PDB entry 3NZZ | X-ray diffraction, 1.65 A resolution | chain A

[Chain A]
Protein: Cell invasion protein sipD
From: Salmonella enterica
UniProt: Q56026 (SIPD_SALTY); numbering as in UniProt (aligned over 39-343)
Sequence (308 residues; row label = number of the first residue in the row):
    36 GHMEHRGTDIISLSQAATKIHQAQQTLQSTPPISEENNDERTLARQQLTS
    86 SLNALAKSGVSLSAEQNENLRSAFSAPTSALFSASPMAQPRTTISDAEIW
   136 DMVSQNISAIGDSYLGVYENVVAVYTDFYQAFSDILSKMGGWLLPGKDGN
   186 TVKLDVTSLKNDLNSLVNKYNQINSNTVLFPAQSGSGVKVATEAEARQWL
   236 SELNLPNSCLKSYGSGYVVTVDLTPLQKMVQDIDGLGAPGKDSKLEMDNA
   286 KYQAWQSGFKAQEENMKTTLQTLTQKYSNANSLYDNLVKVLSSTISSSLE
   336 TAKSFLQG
Disordered / not traced: 111-131, 343
Sequence notes: expression tag (36-38)
Bound ions: Ni2+: G36, H37

[Summary]
The Ni2+ site is built by G36 and H37.
Chain A is Cell invasion protein sipD (Salmonella enterica); the structure, Crystal Structure of the
Salmonella Type III Secretion System Tip Protein SipD, was determined by X-ray diffraction, deposited together
with 3O00, 3O01 and 3O02.
